5TRE - chains g and H of the 48 polymer chains in the assembly; structure by electron microscopy, 15.60 A resolution (very low resolution: no residue pairs are listed; an interface is given only as per-side residue counts).

Chain g:
Molecule: Iron sulfur cluster assembly protein 1, mitochondrial
From: Saccharomyces cerevisiae
Reference sequence: Q03020 (ISU1_YEAST); numbering as in UniProt (aligned over 28-165)
Chain sequence (142 residues; row label = number of the first residue in the row):
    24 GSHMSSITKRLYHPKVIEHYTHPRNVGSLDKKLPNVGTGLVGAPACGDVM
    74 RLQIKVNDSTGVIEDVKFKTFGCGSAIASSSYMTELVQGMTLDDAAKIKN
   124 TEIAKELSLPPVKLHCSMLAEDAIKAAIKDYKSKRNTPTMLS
Differences from the reference sequence: expression tag (24-27)
Curated features (UniProtKB/Swiss-Prot):
  - region: Leu132 to Lys136 (SSQ1 binding region)
  - mutagenesis: Leu63 (L63S: In ISU1(LVF/SSS); no growth and abolishes interaction with both JAC1 and NFS1; when associated with S-72 and S-94), Cys69 (C69A: Fails to complement an isu1 deletion mutation), Val72 (V72S: In ISU1(LVF/SSS); no growth and abolishes interaction with both JAC1 and NFS1; when associated with S-63 and S-94), Phe94 (F94S: In ISU1(LVF/SSS); no growth and abolishes interaction with both JAC1 and NFS1; when associated with S-63 and S-72), Cys96 (C96A: Fails to complement an isu1 deletion mutation), Leu132 (L132A: No growth), Pro133 (P133A: Wild-type growth), Pro134 to Lys136 (No growth; no interaction with frataxin and SSQ1), Pro134 (P134A: Slow growth; no interaction with SSQ1), Val135 (V135A: Wild-type growth; no interaction with SSQ1), Lys136 (K136A: No growth; no interaction with SSQ1), Cys139 (C139A: Fails to complement an isu1 deletion mutation), 1 further mutagenesis entry in UniProt

Chain H:
Molecule: Frataxin homolog, mitochondrial
From: Saccharomyces cerevisiae
Notes: EC 1.16.3.1
Reference sequence: Q07540 (FRDA_YEAST); residue numbers follow UniProt; this construct covers 52-172
Chain sequence (121 residues; row label = number of the first residue in the row):
    52 VESSTDGQVVPQEVLNLPLEKAHEEADDYLDHLLDSLEELSEAHPDCIPD
   102 VELSHGVMTLEIPAFGTYVINKQPPNKQIWLASPLSGPNRFDLLNGEWVS
   152 LRNGTKLTDILTEEVEKAISK
Differences from the reference sequence: conflict Ala73 (Tyr in Q07540)
Curated features (UniProtKB/Swiss-Prot):
  - mutagenesis: Asp79 (D79A: Nearly abolishes ferroxidase activity, slows down oligomerization, impairs resistance to iron-catalyzed oxidative stress, no effect on Fe(2+) delivery and cell growth; when associated with A-82), Asp82 (D82A: Nearly abolishes ferroxidase activity, slows down oligomerization, impairs resistance to iron-catalyzed oxidative stress, no effect on Fe(2+) delivery and cell growth; when associated with A-79), Glu93 (E93A: Impairs oligomerization and iron mineralization; E93A: Impairs resistance to iron-catalyzed oxidative stress, no effect on Fe(2+) delivery and cell growth; when associated with A-97 and A-103), Asp97 (D97A: Impairs resistance to iron-catalyzed oxidative stress, no effect on Fe(2+) delivery and cell growth; when associated with A-93 and A-103), Glu103 (E103A: Impairs resistance to iron-catalyzed oxidative stress, no effect on Fe(2+) delivery and cell growth; when associated with A-93 and A-97), Asn122 to Gln124 (Impairs cell growth, lowers activity of mitochondrial iron-sulfur cluster-containing enzymes, no effect on iron binding and oligomerization), Gln129 (Q129A: Impairs cell growth and lowers aconitase activity), Ile130 (I130A: Impairs cell growth and lowers aconitase activity), Trp131 (W131A: Impairs cell growth, lowers aconitase activity and strongly decreases interaction with ISU1; W131F: Lowers aconitase activity and no effexct on interaction with ISU1), Arg141 (R141A: Impairs cell growth and lowers aconitase activity)

How chain g and chain H interact:
At this resolution (16 A) residue pairs are not listed: 19 residues of chain g and 20 of chain H lie at the interface.

In short:
19 residues of chain g and 20 residues of chain H are in contact. Curated annotation (UniProt) lists 12
mutagenesis sites on chain g; 12 mutagenesis sites on chain H.
Chain g is Iron sulfur cluster assembly protein 1, mitochondrial and chain H is Frataxin homolog,
mitochondrial, both from Saccharomyces cerevisiae; the structure, Zinc and the Iron Donor Frataxin Regulate
Oligomerization of the Scaffold Protein to Form New Fe-S ..., was determined by electron microscopy.
